Entry 5AN7 (X-ray diffraction, 1.10 A resolution); this record covers chain A.

== Chain A ==
Molecule: RA95.5-8F
Source organism: Sulfolobus solfataricus
Chain sequence (258 residues; numbered 1001 to 1258; the number before each row is that of its first residue):
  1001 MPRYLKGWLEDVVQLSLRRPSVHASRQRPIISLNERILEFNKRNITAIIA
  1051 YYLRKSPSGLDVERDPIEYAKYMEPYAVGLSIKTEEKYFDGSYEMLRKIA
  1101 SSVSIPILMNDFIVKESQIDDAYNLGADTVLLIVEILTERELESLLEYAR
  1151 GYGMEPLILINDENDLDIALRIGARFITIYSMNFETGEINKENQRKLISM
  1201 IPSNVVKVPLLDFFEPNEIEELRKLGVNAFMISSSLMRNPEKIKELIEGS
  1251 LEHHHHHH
Disordered / not traced: 1001, 1058-1061, 1250-1258
Modified positions: Met1237 (s-oxymethionine; MHO)
Ligand contacts: LLK ((2E)-1-(6-methoxynaphthalen-2-yl)but-2-en-1-one): Trp1008, Tyr1051, Leu1053, Ser1056, Pro1057, Lys1083, Phe1089, Asn1110, Phe1112, Leu1131, Ile1133, Leu1159, Tyr1180, Met1182, Phe1184, Glu1185, Thr1186, Gly1187
Reported in the primary citation:
  - binding site for LLK: Tyr1051, Lys1083
  - catalytic residues: Tyr1051, Lys1083, Asn1110, Tyr1180
  - contacts within the chain: Tyr1051-Tyr1180 (hydrogen bond), Asn1110-Tyr1180 (hydrogen bond)
  - mutagenesis - K1083M (>105 fold), Y1180F: decreased catalytic activity

== In short ==
Chain A binds compound LLK. The paper reports catalytic residues Tyr1051, Lys1083 and Asn1110 among others;
K1083M and Y1180F reduce catalytic activity.
Chain A is RA95.5-8F (Sulfolobus solfataricus); the structure, Structure of the engineered retro-aldolase
RA95.5-8F with a bound 1,3-diketone inhibitor, was determined by X-ray diffraction, deposited together with
5AOU.
